Entry 4C30 (X-ray diffraction, 3.00 A resolution); this record covers chains D and Y of the 4 polymer chains in the assembly.

[Chain D]
Name: DNA helicase II
Source organism: Deinococcus radiodurans
Notes: EC 3.6.4.12; fragment: c-terminal truncation, residues 1-665
Reference sequence: Q9RTI9 (Q9RTI9_DEIRA); residue numbers follow UniProt; this construct covers 1-665
Sequence (665 residues; each row starts with the number of its first residue):
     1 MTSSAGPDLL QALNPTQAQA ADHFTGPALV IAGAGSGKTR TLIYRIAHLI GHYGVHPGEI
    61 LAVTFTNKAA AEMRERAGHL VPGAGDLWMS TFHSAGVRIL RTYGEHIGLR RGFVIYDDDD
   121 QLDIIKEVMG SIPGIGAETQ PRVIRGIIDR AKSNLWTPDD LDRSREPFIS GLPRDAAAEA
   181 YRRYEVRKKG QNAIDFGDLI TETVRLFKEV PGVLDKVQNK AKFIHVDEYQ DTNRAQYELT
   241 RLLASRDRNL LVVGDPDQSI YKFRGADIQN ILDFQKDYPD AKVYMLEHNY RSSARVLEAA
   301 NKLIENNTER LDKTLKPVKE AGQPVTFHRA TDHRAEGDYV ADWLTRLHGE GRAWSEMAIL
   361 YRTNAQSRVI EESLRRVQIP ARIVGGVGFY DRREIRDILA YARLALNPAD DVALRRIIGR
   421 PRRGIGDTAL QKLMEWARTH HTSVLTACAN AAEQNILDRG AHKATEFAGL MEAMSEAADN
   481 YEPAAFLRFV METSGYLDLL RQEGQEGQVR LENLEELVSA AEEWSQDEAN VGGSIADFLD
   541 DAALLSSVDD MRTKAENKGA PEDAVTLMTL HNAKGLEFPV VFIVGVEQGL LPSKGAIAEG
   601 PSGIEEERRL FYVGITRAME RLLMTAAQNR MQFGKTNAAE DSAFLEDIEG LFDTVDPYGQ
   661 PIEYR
Not modelled in the structure: 1-6, 135-137, 530-532, 551-558, 663-665
Metal / ion sites: Mg2+ near Asp397 (its only coordinating residue here)
What the authors report for this chain:
  - binding site for DNA strand for25: Arg142, Phe633
  - conformationally variable residues (loop rearrangement, side-chain flip): Phe65, Thr91, His93, Phe196
  - binding site for DNA strand rev25 (chain Y): Tyr390, Arg392, Ser546, Phe633
  - mutagenesis - G426T: decreased catalytic activity on 5'- and 3'-tailed dsDNA
  - mutagenesis - G424T, G424T/G426T: increased catalytic activity on 3'-tailed dsDNA
  - mutagenesis - G424T: decreased catalytic activity (5'-3' helicase activity)
  - mutagenesis - G424T (3-4 fold), G424T/G426T (3-4 fold): decreased binding to 3'- and 5'-tailed dsDNA

[Chain Y]
Molecule: DNA strand rev25
Sequence (25 nucleotides; row label = number of the first residue in the row):
     1 ACGACCTGCG AGCACTGCTT TTTTT
Not modelled in the structure: 24-25

[Interface between chain D and chain Y]
Contacting residue pairs (37; chain D residue first):
  Thr66(D) - DT23(Y)  phosphate contact
  Asn67(D) - DT23(Y)  hydrogen bond to the phosphate
  Thr91(D) - DT23(Y)  phosphate contact
  His93(D) - DT23(Y)  hydrogen bond to the base
  Gln140(D) - DC18(Y)  hydrogen bond to the phosphate
  Phe196(D) - DT23(Y)  base contact
  Phe263(D) - DT20(Y)  stacking on the base
  Phe263(D) - DT21(Y)  base contact
  Arg264(D) - DT21(Y)  base contact
  Arg264(D) - DT22(Y)  salt bridge to the phosphate
  Arg362(D) - DT19(Y)  base contact
  Arg362(D) - DT20(Y)  hydrogen bond to the base
  Thr363(D) - DT19(Y)  phosphate contact
  Thr363(D) - DT20(Y)  phosphate contact
  Asn364(D) - DT20(Y)  hydrogen bond to the phosphate
  Asn364(D) - DT21(Y)  phosphate contact
  Tyr390(D) - DT22(Y)  hydrogen bond to the phosphate
  Arg392(D) - DT22(Y)  base contact
  Arg392(D) - DT23(Y)  base contact
  Arg422(D) - DC9(Y)  phosphate contact
  Arg422(D) - DG10(Y)  salt bridge to the phosphate
  Gly424(D) - DG8(Y)  phosphate contact
  Gly424(D) - DC9(Y)  hydrogen bond to the phosphate
  Ile425(D) - DC9(Y)  phosphate contact
  Gly426(D) - DG8(Y)  hydrogen bond to the phosphate
  Asp427(D) - DG8(Y)  phosphate contact
  Thr428(D) - DT7(Y)  hydrogen bond to the phosphate
  Thr428(D) - DG8(Y)  hydrogen bond to the phosphate
  Ala429(D) - DG8(Y)  phosphate contact
  Leu544(D) - DT23(Y)  phosphate contact
  Ser546(D) - DT23(Y)  phosphate contact
  Thr569(D) - DT20(Y)  phosphate contact
  Thr569(D) - DT21(Y)  hydrogen bond to the phosphate
  His571(D) - DT20(Y)  base contact
  Ser593(D) - DT19(Y)  base contact
  Ala596(D) - DT19(Y)  base contact
  Phe633(D) - DC18(Y)  base contact
Also at the interface, not in a pair above, chain D (38 interface residues in all): Phe65, Ser94, Asp118, Arg142, Tyr261, Arg396, Arg423, Asp549, Asn572, Gly595, Glu599

[In short]
38 residues of chain D and 10 residues of chain Y are in contact, with 11 hydrogen bonds, 2 salt bridges and 1
aromatic stacking contact. Polar pairs include His93(D)-DT23(Y), Arg362(D)-DT20(Y) and Asn67(D)-DT23(Y). The
paper reports a binding site for DNA strand rev25 (chain Y) at Tyr390(D), Arg392(D) and Ser546(D) among
others; G424T and G424T/G426T of chain D increase catalytic activity on 3'-tailed dsDNA.
Chain D is DNA helicase II (Deinococcus radiodurans) and chain Y is DNA strand rev25; the structure, Crystal
structure of Deinococcus radiodurans UvrD in complex with DNA, form 2, was determined by X-ray diffraction
together with 4C2T from the same study.
